PDB entry 4A2I | electron microscopy, 16.50 A resolution (very low resolution: no residue pairs are listed; an interface is given only as per-side residue counts) | chains A and N of the 22 polymer chains in the assembly

== Chain A ==
Molecule: 16S ribosomal RNA
Source organism: Escherichia coli
Sequence (1530 nucleotides; each row starts with the number of its first residue):
     5 UGAAGAGUUU GAUCAUGGCU CAGAUUGAAC GCUGGCGGCA GGCCUAACAC AUGCAAGUCG
    65 AACGGUAACA GGAAGAAGCU UGCUUCUUUG CUGACGAGUG GCGGACGGGU GAGUAAUGUC
   125 UGGGAAACUG CCUGAUGGAG GGGGAUAACU ACUGGAAACG GUAGCUAAUA CCGCAUAACG
   185 UCGCAAGACC AAAGAGGGGG ACCUUCGGGC CUCUUGCCAU CGGAUGUGCC CAGAUGGGAU
   245 UAGCUAGUAG GUGGGGUAAC GGCUCACCUA GGCGACGAUC CCUAGCUGGU CUGAGAGGAU
   305 GACCAGCCAC ACUGGAACUG AGACACGGUC CAGACUCCUA CGGGAGGCAG CAGUGGGGAA
   365 UAUUGCACAA UGGGCGCAAG CCUGAUGCAG CCAUGCCGCG UGUAUGAAGA AGGCCUUCGG
   425 GUUGUAAAGU ACUUUCAGCG GGGAGGAAGG GAGUAAAGUU AAUACCUUUG CUCAUUGACG
   485 UUACCCGCAG AAGAAGCACC GGCUAACUCC GUGCCAGCAG CCGCGGUAAU ACGGAGGGUG
   545 CAAGCGUUAA UCGGAAUUAC UGGGCGUAAA GCGCACGCAG GCGGUUUGUU AAGUCAGAUG
   605 UGAAAUCCCC GGGCUCAACC UGGGAACUGC AUCUGAUACU GGCAAGCUUG AGUCUCGUAG
   665 AGGGGGGUAG AAUUCCAGGU GUAGCGGUGA AAUGCGUAGA GAUCUGGAGG AAUACCGGUG
   725 GCGAAGGCGG CCCCCUGGAC GAAGACUGAC GCUCAGGUGC GAAAGCGUGG GGAGCAAACA
   785 GGAUUAGAUA CCCUGGUAGU CCACGCCGUA AACGAUGUCG ACUUGGAGGU UGUGCCCUUG
   845 AGGCGUGGCU UCCGGAGCUA ACGCGUUAAG UCGACCGCCU GGGGAGUACG GCCGCAAGGU
   905 UAAAACUCAA AUGAAUUGAC GGGGGCCCGC ACAAGCGGUG GAGCAUGUGG UUUAAUUCGA
   965 UGCAACGCGA AGAACCUUAC CUGGUCUUGA CAUCCACGGA AGUUUUCAGA GAUGAGAAUG
  1025 UGCCUUCGGG AACCGUGAGA CAGGUGCUGC AUGGCUGUCG UCAGCUCGUG UUGUGAAAUG
  1085 UUGGGUUAAG UCCCGCAACG AGCGCAACCC UUAUCCUUUG UUGCCAGCGG UCCGGCCGGG
  1145 AACUCAAAGG AGACUGCCAG UGAUAAACUG GAGGAAGGUG GGGAUGACGU CAAGUCAUCA
  1205 UGGCCCUUAC GACCAGGGCU ACACACGUGC UACAAUGGCG CAUACAAAGA GAAGCGACCU
  1265 CGCGAGAGCA AGCGGACCUC AUAAAGUGCG UCGUAGUCCG GAUUGGAGUC UGCAACUCGA
  1325 CUCCAUGAAG UCGGAAUCGC UAGUAAUCGU GGAUCAGAAU GCCACGGUGA AUACGUUCCC
  1385 GGGCCUUGUA CACACCGCCC GUCACACCAU GGGAGUGGGU UGCAAAAGAA GUAGGUAGCU
  1445 UAACCUUCGG GAGGGCGCUU ACCACUUUGU GAUUCAUGAC UGGGGUGAAG UCGUAACAAG
  1505 GUAACCGUAG GGGAACCUGC GGUUGGAUCA

== Chain N ==
Name: 30S ribosomal protein S14
Source organism: Escherichia coli
UniProtKB: P02370 (RS14_ECOLI); residues 1-100 here = UniProt positions 1-100
Amino-acid sequence (100 residues; each row starts with the number of its first residue):
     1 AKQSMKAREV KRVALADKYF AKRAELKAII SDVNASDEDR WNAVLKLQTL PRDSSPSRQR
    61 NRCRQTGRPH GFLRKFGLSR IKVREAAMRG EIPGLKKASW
Unresolved in the structure: 36-39

== How chain A and chain N interact ==
At this resolution (16 A) residue pairs are not listed: 42 residues of chain A and 39 of chain N lie at the interface.

== Summary ==
42 residues of chain A face 39 of chain N across their interface.
Chain A is 16S ribosomal RNA and chain N is 30S ribosomal protein S14, both from Escherichia coli; the
structure, Cryo-electron Microscopy Structure of the 30S Subunit in Complex with the YjeQ Biogenesis Factor,
was determined by electron microscopy.
